Entry 7RX9 (X-ray diffraction, 3.22 A resolution); this record covers chain A.

Chain A:
Protein: Phosphatidylinositol 3,4,5-trisphosphate-dependent Rac exchanger 1 protein, Endolysin chimera
From: Homo sapiens
Notes: EC 3.2.1.17
UniProt: chimeric construct of Q8TCU6, P00720: residues 41-305 from Q8TCU6 (PREX1_HUMAN) positions 41-305 (same numbers); residues 306-465 from P00720 positions 2-161 (UniProt number = residue number - 304); residues 466-645 from Q8TCU6 (PREX1_HUMAN) positions 323-502 (UniProt number = residue number - 143)
Chain sequence (606 residues; each row starts with the number of its first residue):
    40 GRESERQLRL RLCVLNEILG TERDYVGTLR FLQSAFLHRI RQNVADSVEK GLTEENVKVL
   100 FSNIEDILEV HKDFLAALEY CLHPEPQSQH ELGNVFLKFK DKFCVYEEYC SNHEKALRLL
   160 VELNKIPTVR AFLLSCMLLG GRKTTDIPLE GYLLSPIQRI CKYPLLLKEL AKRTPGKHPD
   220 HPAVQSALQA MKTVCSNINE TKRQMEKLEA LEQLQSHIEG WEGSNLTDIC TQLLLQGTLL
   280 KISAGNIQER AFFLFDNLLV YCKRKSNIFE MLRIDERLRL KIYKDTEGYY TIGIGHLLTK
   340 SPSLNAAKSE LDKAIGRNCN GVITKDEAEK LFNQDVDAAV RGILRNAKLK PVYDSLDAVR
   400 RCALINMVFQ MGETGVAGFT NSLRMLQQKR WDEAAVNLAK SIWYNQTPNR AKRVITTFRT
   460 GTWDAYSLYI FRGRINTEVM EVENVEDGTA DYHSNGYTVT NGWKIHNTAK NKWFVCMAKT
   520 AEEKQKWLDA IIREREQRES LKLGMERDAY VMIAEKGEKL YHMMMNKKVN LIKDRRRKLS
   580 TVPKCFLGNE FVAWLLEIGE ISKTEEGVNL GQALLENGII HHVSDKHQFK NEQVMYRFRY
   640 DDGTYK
Unresolved in the structure: 40-41, 84-89, 305-466, 576-578, 645
Differences from the reference sequence: expression tag (40)
UniProt features mapped onto this chain:
  - active site (Proton donor/acceptor): Glu315, Asp324
  - binding site (substrate): Leu336, Phe408, Ser421, Asn436
Reported in the primary citation:
  - conformationally variable residues (helix shift): Ile237
  - contacts within the chain: Cys234-Thr240 (hydrogen bond), Ile237-Thr240 (hydrogen bond), Leu177-Met551 (hydrophobic contact), Leu178-Leu609 (hydrophobic contact)
  - mutagenesis - L177A/L178A, L177E, L178E, L178E/T240N, T240K, T240N, T240S, M244A, M544A/M551A: increased catalytic activity
  - mutagenesis - T240A, T240V: unchanged catalytic activity

Summary:
Curated annotation (UniProt) lists active-site residues Glu315 and Asp324 and 4 substrate-binding residues.
From the paper: L177A/L178A, L177E and L178E, among others, increase catalytic activity; conformational
variability at Ile237; 11 substitutions were tested in all.
Chain A is Phosphatidylinositol 3,4,5-trisphosphate-dependent Rac exchanger 1 protein, Endolysin chimera (Homo
sapiens); the structure, Structure of autoinhibited P-Rex1, was determined by X-ray diffraction (same
publication as 7SYF).
